2B6T - chain A; structure by X-ray diffraction, 2.10 A resolution.

# Chain A
Name: Lysozyme
Organism: Enterobacteria phage T4
Notes: EC 3.2.1.17
UniProtKB: P00720 (LYS_BPT4); residue numbers follow UniProt; this construct covers 1-162
Chain sequence (162 residues; each row starts with the number of its first residue):
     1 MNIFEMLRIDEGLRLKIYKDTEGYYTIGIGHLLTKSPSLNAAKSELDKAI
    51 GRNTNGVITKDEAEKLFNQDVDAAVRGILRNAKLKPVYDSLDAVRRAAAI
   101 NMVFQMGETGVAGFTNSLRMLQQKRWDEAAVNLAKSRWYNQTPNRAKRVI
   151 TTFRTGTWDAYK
Sequence notes: engineered mutation Thr-54 (Cys in P00720), Ala-97 (Cys in P00720), Ala-99 (Leu in P00720)
Curated features (UniProtKB/Swiss-Prot):
  - active site (Proton donor/acceptor): Glu-11, Asp-20
  - binding site (substrate): Leu-32, Phe-104, Ser-117, Asn-132
  - mutagenesis: Glu-11 (E11A/F/H/M/N: Complete loss of enzymatic activity; E11N: Loss of 84% of enzymatic activity; E11Q: Complete loss of activity), Asp-20 (D20A/N/S/T: Complete loss of enzymatic activity; D20C: Nearly no effet on specific enzymatic activity; D20E/Q: Loss of 99% of enzymatic activity), Thr-26 (T26E: Complete loss of activity at neutral pH; covalently bound substrate; T26H: Facilitates transglycosylation more effectively than hydrolysis; covalently bound substrate), Gly-30 (G30A: Almost complete loss of enzymatic activity; G30F: Almost complete loss of enzymatic activity. The enzyme is destabilized by 1.5 kcal/mol), Ser-117 (S117F: 10-fold decrease in enzymatic activity; S117I: 500-fold decrease in enzymatic activity; S117V: 50-fold decrease in enzymatic activity), Asn-132 (N132I: 5-fold decrease in enzymatic activity; N132M/F: 2-fold decrease in enzymatic activity)
What the authors report for this chain:
  - contacts within the chain: His-31/Asp-70 (hydrogen bond)
  - conformationally variable residues (helix shift): Ile-29, Leu-66, Phe-114
  - mutagenesis - L99A: decreased stability (citing earlier work)

# Overview
UniProt lists active-site residues Glu-11 and Asp-20, 4 substrate-binding residues and 6 mutagenesis sites.
From the paper: L99A reduces stability; conformational variability at Ile-29, Leu-66 and Phe-114.
Chain A is Lysozyme (Enterobacteria phage T4); the structure, T4 Lysozyme mutant L99A at 200 MPa, was
determined by X-ray diffraction, deposited together with 2OE7, 2OE9 and 2OEA.
